Entry 4CXS (X-ray diffraction, 2.30 A resolution); this record covers chain A.

[Chain A]
Protein: Arylsulfatase
Organism: Pseudomonas aeruginosa
Notes: EC 3.1.6.1
UniProt: U6AIT1 (U6AIT1_PSEAI); numbering as in UniProt (aligned over 1-536)
Amino-acid sequence (536 residues; row label = number of the first residue in the row):
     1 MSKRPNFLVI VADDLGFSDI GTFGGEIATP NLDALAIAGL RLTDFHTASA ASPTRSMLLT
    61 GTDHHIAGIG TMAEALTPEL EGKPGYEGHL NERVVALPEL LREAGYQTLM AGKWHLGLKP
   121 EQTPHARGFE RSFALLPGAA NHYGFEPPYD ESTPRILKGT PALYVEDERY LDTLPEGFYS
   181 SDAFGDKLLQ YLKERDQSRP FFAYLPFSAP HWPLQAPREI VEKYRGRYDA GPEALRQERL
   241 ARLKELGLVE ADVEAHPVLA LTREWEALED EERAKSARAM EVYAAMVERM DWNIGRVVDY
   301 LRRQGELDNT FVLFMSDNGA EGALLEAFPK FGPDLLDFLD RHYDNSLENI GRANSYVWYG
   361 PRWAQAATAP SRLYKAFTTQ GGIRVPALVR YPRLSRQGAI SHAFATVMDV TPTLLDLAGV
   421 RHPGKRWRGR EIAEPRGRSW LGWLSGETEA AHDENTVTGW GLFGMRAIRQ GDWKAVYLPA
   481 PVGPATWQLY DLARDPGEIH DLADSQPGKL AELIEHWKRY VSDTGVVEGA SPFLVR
Disordered / not traced: 1-2, 77-79, 528-536
Modified residues: Ala51 (3,3-dihydroxy l-alanine; DDZ)
Sequence notes: engineered mutation Thr22 (Ala in U6AIT1), Ala50 (Thr in U6AIT1), Ala134 (Ser in U6AIT1), Asp337 (Gly in U6AIT1), Gly461 (Glu in U6AIT1), Asp523 (Glu in U6AIT1)
Ion coordination: Ca2+: Asp13, Asp14, Ala51, Asp317, Asn318
Small-molecule neighbours:
  - phenylphosphonic acid (SV7), molecule 1: Asp14, Ala50, Ala51, Met72, Glu74, Lys113, His115, Gly138, Ala139, Thr160, His211, Trp212, Glu321, Phe331, Lys375
  - phenylphosphonic acid (SV7), molecule 2: Lys275, Leu336, Asn345, Tyr356, Val357, Trp358

[Summary]
Chain A binds phenylphosphonic acid. Asp13, Asp14, Ala51, Asp317 and Asn318 coordinate Ca2+.
Chain A is Arylsulfatase (Pseudomonas aeruginosa); the structure, G4 mutant of PAS, arylsulfatase from
Pseudomonas aeruginosa, in complex with Phenylphosphonic acid, was determined by X-ray diffraction together
with 5AJ9, 4CYR, 4CYS, 4CXK and 4CXU from the same study.
